PDB entry 7M9A | electron microscopy, 3.90 A resolution | chains F and G of the 14 polymer chains in the assembly

[Chain F (and G)]
Molecule: TnsC
Organism: Scytonema hofmannii
Notes: chain G of this document is another copy of the same molecule, construct and numbering; everything in this record applies to it too
Amino-acid sequence (276 residues; row label = number of the first residue in the row):
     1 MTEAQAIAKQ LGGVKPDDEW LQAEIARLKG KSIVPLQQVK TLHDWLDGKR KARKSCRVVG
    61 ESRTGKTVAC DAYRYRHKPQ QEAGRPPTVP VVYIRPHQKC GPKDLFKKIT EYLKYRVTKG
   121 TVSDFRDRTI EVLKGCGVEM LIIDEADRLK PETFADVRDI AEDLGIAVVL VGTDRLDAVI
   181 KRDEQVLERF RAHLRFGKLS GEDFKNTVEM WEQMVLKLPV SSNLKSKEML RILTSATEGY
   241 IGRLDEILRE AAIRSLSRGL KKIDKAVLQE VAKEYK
Unresolved in the structure: 1-18, 276
Residues lining bound ligands: ADP (adenosine-5'-diphosphate): Ser32, Ile33, Val34, Leu36, Val39, Ser62, Arg63, Thr64, Gly65, Lys66, Thr67, Val68, Trp211, Ile241, Gly242, Asp245
From the paper describing this entry:
  - catalytic residues: Glu145

[Interface between chain F and chain G]
Residue-residue contacts (20):
  Arg85(F) with Arg85(G); Thr88(G); Gly135(G)
  Pro86(F) with Arg85(G), hydrogen bond (backbone-side chain); Gly135(G)
  Arg116(F) with Asp127(G), salt bridge
  Lys119(F) with Asp124(G), salt bridge
  Gly120(F) with Lys119(G)
  Thr121(F) with Lys119(G)
  Asp124(F) with Lys119(G), salt bridge
  Asp127(F) with Arg116(G), salt bridge
  Arg128(F) with Arg128(G); Glu131(G), salt bridge
  Glu131(F) with Tyr115(G); Arg128(G), salt bridge; Glu131(G)
  Lys134(F) with Gly84(G); Arg85(G)
  Gly135(F) with Arg85(G), hydrogen bond (backbone-side chain); Pro86(G)
Interface residues without a listed pair, chain F (15 interface residues in all): Gly84, Thr88, Tyr115
Interface residues without a listed pair, chain G (13 interface residues in all): Lys134

[Summary]
15 residues of chain F and 13 residues of chain G are in contact; the contacts include 2 hydrogen bonds and 6
salt bridges. Polar pairs include Arg116(F)-Asp127(G), Lys119(F)-Asp124(G) and Arg128(F)-Glu131(G). Ligands of
chain F: ADP. From the paper: the catalytic residue Glu145(F).
Both chains are TnsC (Scytonema hofmannii). Entry 7M9A (ADP-AlF3 bound TnsC structure from ShCAST system) was
determined by electron microscopy (same publication as 7M99, 7M9B, 7M9C and 7N6I).
